5UZY - chains B and C of the 3 polymer chains in the assembly; structure by X-ray diffraction, 1.71 A resolution.

# Chain B (and C)
Protein: Macrophage migration inhibitory factor
Organism: Homo sapiens
Notes: EC 5.3.2.1, 5.3.3.12; chain C of this document is another copy of the same molecule, construct and numbering; everything in this record applies to it too
UniProt: P14174 (MIF_HUMAN); residues 1-114 here correspond to UniProt positions 2-115 (UniProt number = residue number + 1)
Chain sequence (114 residues; numbered 1 to 114; the number before each row is that of its first residue):
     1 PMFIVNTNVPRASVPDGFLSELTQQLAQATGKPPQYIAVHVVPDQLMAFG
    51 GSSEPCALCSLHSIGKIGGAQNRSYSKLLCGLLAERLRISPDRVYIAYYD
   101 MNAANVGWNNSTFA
Differences from the reference sequence: engineered mutation A97 (Asn98 in P14174)
Swiss-Prot annotation at these positions:
  - active site: P1 (Proton acceptor)
  - binding site (substrate): K32, I64
  - modified residue: K77 (N6-acetyllysine)
What the authors report for this chain:
  - allosteric site: Y99
  - mutagenesis - N97A: decreased signaling
  - catalytic residues: P1 (citing earlier work)
  - mutagenesis - Q24A/Q25A: unchanged signaling in response to CD74

# Chain B / chain C interface
Contacting residue pairs (54):
  N6(B) - H40(C)
  Q45(B) - H40(C)  hydrogen bond
  Q45(B) - V42(C)
  L46(B) - R11(C)
  L46(B) - L19(C)
  L46(B) - H40(C)
  L46(B) - V41(C)  hydrogen bond (backbone-backbone)
  M47(B) - L19(C)  hydrophobic
  M47(B) - V39(C)
  M47(B) - H40(C)
  A48(B) - L19(C)
  A48(B) - A38(C)
  A48(B) - V39(C)  hydrogen bond (backbone-backbone)
  F49(B) - I37(C)
  G50(B) - P34(C)
  G50(B) - Q35(C)
  G50(B) - I37(C)  hydrogen bond (backbone-backbone)
  G51(B) - T23(C)
  L58(B) - M2(C)  hydrophobic
  L58(B) - I4(C)  hydrophobic
  L58(B) - A38(C)  hydrophobic
  I67(B) - N105(C)
  N72(B) - A104(C)  hydrogen bond (side chain-backbone)
  N72(B) - N105(C)  hydrogen bond
  N72(B) - T112(C)
  R73(B) - N110(C)
  R73(B) - S111(C)
  R73(B) - T112(C)
  S76(B) - G107(C)
  S76(B) - N110(C)
  S76(B) - S111(C)  hydrogen bond (side chain-backbone)
  K77(B) - N110(C)  hydrogen bond (backbone-backbone)
  C80(B) - N110(C)
  P91(B) - N109(C)  hydrogen bond (backbone-backbone)
  P91(B) - N110(C)
  D92(B) - W108(C)  hydrogen bond (backbone-side chain)
  D92(B) - N109(C)
  V94(B) - G107(C)
  V94(B) - W108(C)
  Y95(B) - P1(C)
  Y95(B) - M2(C)  hydrophobic
  Y95(B) - Y36(C)  hydrogen bond (side chain-backbone)
  Y95(B) - G107(C)
  Y95(B) - W108(C)
  Y95(B) - F113(C)  hydrophobic
  I96(B) - N105(C)
  I96(B) - V106(C)
  I96(B) - G107(C)  hydrogen bond (backbone-backbone)
  A97(B) - M101(C)  hydrophobic
  A97(B) - N105(C)
  Y98(B) - M101(C)
  Y98(B) - N105(C)  hydrogen bond (backbone-backbone)
  Y98(B) - G107(C)
  Y99(B) - H62(C)  hydrogen bond
Also at the interface, not in a pair above, chain B (26 interface residues in all): G69, G81, R93
Also at the interface, not in a pair above, chain C (30 interface residues in all): S20, P43, A114

# In short
26 residues of chain B and 30 residues of chain C are in contact, with 14 hydrogen bonds. Polar contacts
include Q45(B)-H40(C), N72(B)-A104(C) and N72(B)-N105(C). Curated annotation (UniProt) lists active-site
residue P1(B) and substrate-binding residues K32(B) and I64(B) on chain B. The paper reports the catalytic
residue P1(B); N97A of chain B reduces signaling.
Chain B and chain C are both Macrophage migration inhibitory factor (Homo sapiens); the structure, Crystal
structure of N97A mutant of human macrophage migration inhibitory factor, was determined by X-ray diffraction,
deposited together with 6BG6, 6BG7 and 5EIZ.
